Entry 8PI8 (X-ray diffraction, 2.30 A resolution); this record covers chains E and A of the 4 polymer chains in the assembly.

[Chain E]
Molecule: Chains: E
Sequence (21 nucleotides; each row starts with the number of its first residue):
   301 ACTGGTTACTCTTTAACGTAT

[Chain A]
Molecule: Hepatocyte nuclear factor 1-alpha
From: Homo sapiens
Reference sequence: P20823 (HNF1A_HUMAN); residue numbers follow UniProt; this construct covers 83-279
Chain sequence (198 residues; row label = number of the first residue in the row):
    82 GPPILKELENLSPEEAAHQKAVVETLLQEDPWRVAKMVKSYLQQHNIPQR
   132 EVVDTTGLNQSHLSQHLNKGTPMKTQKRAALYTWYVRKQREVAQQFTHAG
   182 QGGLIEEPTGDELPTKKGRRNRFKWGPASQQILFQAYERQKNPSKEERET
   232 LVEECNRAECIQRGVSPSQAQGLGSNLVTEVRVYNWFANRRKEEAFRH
Disordered / not traced: 82-84, 182-199, 277-279
Differences from the reference sequence: expression tag (82)
UniProt features mapped onto this chain:
  - DNA-binding region: Gly-199 to His-279 (Homeobox)
  - region (Interaction with DNA): Gln-130 to Glu-132, His-143 to Asn-149, Lys-155 to Lys-158, Arg-203 to Trp-206, Arg-263 to Tyr-265, Asn-270 to Lys-273
  - motif: Lys-197 to Lys-205 (Nuclear localization signal)
  - modified residue (Phosphoserine): Ser-93, Ser-247
  - cross-link: Lys-117 (Glycyl lysine isopeptide (Lys-Gly) (interchain with G-Cter in ubiquitin))
From the paper describing this entry:
  - conformationally variable residues (side-chain flip): Gln-141
  - contacts within the chain: Gln-130/Gln-141 (hydrogen bond)
  - binding site for Chains: E (chain E): Arg-131, His-143, Asn-149, Lys-158, Arg-203, Lys-205, Arg-263, Asn-266, Asn-270, Lys-273
  - binding site for Chains: F: Ser-142, Lys-273

[How chain E and chain A interact]
Contacting residue pairs (26; chain E residue first):
  DA301(E) / Arg-229(A)  phosphate contact
  DA301(E) / Tyr-265(A)  sugar contact
  DC302(E) / Asn-223(A)  phosphate contact
  DC302(E) / Arg-229(A)  salt bridge to the phosphate
  DC302(E) / Tyr-265(A)  phosphate contact
  DT303(E) / Asn-223(A)  phosphate contact
  DT303(E) / Tyr-265(A)  base contact
  DT303(E) / Arg-272(A)  salt bridge to the phosphate
  DG304(E) / Lys-273(A)  hydrogen bond to the base
  DG305(E) / Lys-273(A)  base contact
  DA308(E) / Arg-203(A)  base contact
  DC309(E) / Arg-203(A)  hydrogen bond to the base
  DT310(E) / Arg-131(A)  salt bridge to the phosphate
  DT310(E) / Arg-203(A)  hydrogen bond to the sugar
  DC311(E) / Pro-129(A)  phosphate contact
  DC311(E) / Gln-130(A)  hydrogen bond to the phosphate
  DC311(E) / Arg-131(A)  hydrogen bond to the phosphate
  DC311(E) / Gln-141(A)  phosphate contact
  DT312(E) / Gln-130(A)  hydrogen bond to the phosphate
  DT312(E) / Gln-141(A)  base contact
  DT312(E) / Ser-145(A)  hydrogen bond to the phosphate
  DT312(E) / Asn-149(A)  phosphate contact
  DT313(E) / Ser-142(A)  hydrogen bond to the base
  DT313(E) / Gln-146(A)  base contact
  DT313(E) / Lys-150(A)  salt bridge to the phosphate
  DT314(E) / Gln-146(A)  base contact

[Overview]
Chain E and chain A form an interface of 12 and 15 residues respectively, with 8 hydrogen bonds and 4 salt
bridges. Among the polar pairs are DG304(E)/Lys-273(A), DC309(E)/Arg-203(A) and DT313(E)/Ser-142(A). The paper
reports a binding site for Chains: E (chain E) at Arg-131(A), His-143(A) and Asn-149(A) among others; a
binding site for Chains: F at Ser-142(A) and Lys-273(A).
Chain E is Chains: E and chain A is Hepatocyte nuclear factor 1-alpha (Homo sapiens); the structure, DNA
binding domain of HNF-1A bound to P2-HNF4A promoter DNA, was determined by X-ray diffraction (same publication
as 8PI7, 8PI9 and 8PIA).
